Entry 5F9H (X-ray diffraction, 3.10 A resolution); this record covers chains G and K of the 12 polymer chains in the assembly.

[Chain G (and K)]
Name: Probable ATP-dependent RNA helicase DDX58
Organism: Homo sapiens
Notes: EC 3.6.4.13; chain K of this document is another copy of the same molecule, construct and numbering; everything in this record applies to it too
UniProt: O95786 (DDX58_HUMAN); residue numbers follow UniProt; this construct covers 232-925
Chain sequence (695 residues; numbered 231 to 925; the number before each row is that of its first residue):
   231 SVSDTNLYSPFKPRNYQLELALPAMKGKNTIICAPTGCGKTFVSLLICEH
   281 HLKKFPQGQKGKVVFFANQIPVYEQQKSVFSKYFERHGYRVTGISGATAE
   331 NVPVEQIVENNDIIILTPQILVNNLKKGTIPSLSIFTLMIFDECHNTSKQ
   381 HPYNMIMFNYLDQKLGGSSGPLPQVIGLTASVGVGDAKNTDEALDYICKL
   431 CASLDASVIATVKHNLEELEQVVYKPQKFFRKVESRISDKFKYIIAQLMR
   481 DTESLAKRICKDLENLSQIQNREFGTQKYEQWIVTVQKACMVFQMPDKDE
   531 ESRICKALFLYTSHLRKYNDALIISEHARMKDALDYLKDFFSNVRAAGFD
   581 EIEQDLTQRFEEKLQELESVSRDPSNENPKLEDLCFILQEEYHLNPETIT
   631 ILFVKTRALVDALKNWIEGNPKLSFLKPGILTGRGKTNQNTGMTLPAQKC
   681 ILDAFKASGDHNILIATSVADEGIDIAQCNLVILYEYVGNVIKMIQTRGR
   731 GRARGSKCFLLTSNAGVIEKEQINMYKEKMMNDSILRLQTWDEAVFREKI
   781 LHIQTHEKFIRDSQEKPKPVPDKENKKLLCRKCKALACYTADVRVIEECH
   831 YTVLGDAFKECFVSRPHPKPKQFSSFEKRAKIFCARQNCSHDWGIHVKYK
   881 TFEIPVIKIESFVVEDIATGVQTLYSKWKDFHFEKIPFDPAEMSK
Unresolved in the structure: 231-239, 492-501, 665-680, 794-797, 923-925 (chain K: 231-241, 468, 490-501, 578-579, 664-689, 795-797, 923-925)
Construct notes: expression tag (231)
UniProt features mapped onto this chain:
  - motif: Asp372 to His375 (DECH box)
  - binding site (ATP): Ala264 to Thr271
  - binding site (Zn(2+)): Cys810, Cys813, Cys864, Cys869
  - modified residue: Asn495 (Microbial infection: Deamidated asparagine), Asn549 (Microbial infection: Deamidated asparagine), Thr770 (Phosphothreonine), Ser854 (Phosphoserine), Ser855 (Phosphoserine), Lys858 (N6-acetyllysine), Lys909 (N6-acetyllysine)
  - cross-link: Lys812 (Glycyl lysine isopeptide (Lys-Gly) (interchain with G-Cter in ubiquitin))
  - natural variant: Cys268 (C268F: In SGMRT2), Glu373 (E373A: In SGMRT2)
  - mutagenesis: Lys270 (K270A: No IRF3 signaling activity. Loss of dsRNA-induced ATPase activity. No effect on ds-RNA binding. Changed RIG-I signaling pathway), Asp372 to His375 (Loss of dsRNA-induced ATPase activity. No effect on ds-RNA binding. Changed RIG-I signaling pathway), Thr409 to Ser411 (Loss of dsRNA-induced ATPase activity. No effect on ds-RNA binding. Changed RIG-I signaling pathway), Asn495 (N495Q: Complete loss of herpes simplex virus 1 UL37-mediated deamidation; when associated with Q-549), Asn549 (N549Q: Complete loss of herpes simplex virus 1 UL37-mediated deamidation; when associated with Q-495), Phe633 to Thr636 (Loss of dsRNA-induced ATPase activity. Changed RIG-I signaling pathway), Thr697 to Asp701 (No effect on dsRNA-induced ATPase activity. Changed RIG-I signaling pathway), Gln726 to Arg730 (Loss of dsRNA-induced ATPase activity. Changed RIG-I signaling pathway), Lys788 (K788R: Decreased polyubiquitination. Loss of function in RIG-I signaling pathway. Decreased ubiquitination and function in RIG-I signaling pathway without effect on RNA-binding ...), Lys849 (K849R: Decreased ubiquitination and function in RIG-I signaling pathway without effect on RNA-binding; when associated with R-788, R-851, R-888, R-907 and R-909), Lys851 (K851R: Decreased ubiquitination and function in RIG-I signaling pathway without effect on RNA-binding; when associated with R-788, R-849, R-888, R-907 and R-909), Lys888 (K888R: Decreased ubiquitination and function in RIG-I signaling pathway without effect on RNA-binding; when associated with R-788, R-849, R-851, R-907 and R-909), 2 further mutagenesis entries in UniProt
Metal / ion sites: Mg2+ near Thr636 (its only coordinating residue here); Zn2+: Cys810, Cys813, Cys864, Cys869
Residues lining bound ligands: GTP (guanosine-5'-triphosphate): His830, His847, Lys851, Phe853, Lys858, Lys861, Asp872, Gly874, Ile875, Val886, Ile887, Lys888
What the authors report for this chain:
  - binding site for GTP: His830, His847, Lys858, Lys861, Val886, Lys888
  - mutagenesis - H830A: increased binding to Cap-1 HP RNA
  - mutagenesis - H830A: increased binding to 2'-O-methylated 5'ppp HP RNA
  - mutagenesis - H830A: increased signaling in response to Cap-1 dsRNA
  - mutagenesis - H830A: increased signaling in response to 5'ppp 2'O-Me HP RNA
  - mutagenesis - H830A: increased signaling in response to in the absence of RNA stimulation
  - mutagenesis - H830A: unchanged expression
  - specificity-determining residues: His830
  - mutagenesis - H830A: unchanged signaling in response to 5'ppp
  - mutagenesis - H830A: increased signaling in response to Cap-0 dsRNA

[How chain G and chain K interact]
Contacting residue pairs (34; chain G residue first):
  Gln287(G) - Lys880(K)  hydrogen bond (side chain-backbone)
  Tyr303(G) - Glu315(K)  hydrogen bond
  Lys307(G) - Glu315(K)  salt bridge
  Ser308(G) - Ser308(K)
  Lys312(G) - Glu304(K)
  Glu315(G) - Tyr303(K)  hydrogen bond
  Glu315(G) - Lys307(K)  salt bridge
  Glu315(G) - Ser325(K)  hydrogen bond
  Glu315(G) - Ala327(K)
  Glu315(G) - Thr328(K)  hydrogen bond
  Gly318(G) - Thr328(K)
  Arg320(G) - Thr322(K)  hydrogen bond
  Arg320(G) - Gly323(K)  hydrogen bond (side chain-backbone)
  Arg320(G) - Thr328(K)
  Arg320(G) - Val332(K)
  Arg320(G) - Ile337(K)
  Thr322(G) - Arg320(K)  hydrogen bond
  Gly323(G) - Arg320(K)  hydrogen bond (backbone-side chain)
  Ile324(G) - Arg320(K)
  Ser325(G) - Glu315(K)  hydrogen bond
  Ala327(G) - Glu315(K)
  Ala327(G) - Arg316(K)
  Ala327(G) - Gly318(K)
  Thr328(G) - Glu315(K)  hydrogen bond
  Thr328(G) - Arg320(K)
  Val332(G) - Arg320(K)
  Pro333(G) - Asn340(K)
  Gln336(G) - Gln336(K)
  Gln336(G) - Asn340(K)  hydrogen bond
  Ile337(G) - Arg320(K)
  Asn340(G) - Pro333(K)
  Asn340(G) - Gln336(K)  hydrogen bond
  Lys880(G) - Gln287(K)  hydrogen bond (backbone-side chain)
  Thr881(G) - Gln287(K)
Also at the interface, not in a pair above, chain G (24 interface residues in all): Glu304, Arg316, Tyr319
Also at the interface, not in a pair above, chain K (25 interface residues in all): Gln305, Ser311, Tyr319, Ile324, Thr881

[In short]
24 residues of chain G face 25 of chain K across their interface, with 14 hydrogen bonds and 2 salt bridges.
Among the polar pairs are Lys307(G)-Glu315(K), Gln287(G)-Lys880(K) and Tyr303(G)-Glu315(K). The paper reports
a binding site for GTP at His830(G), His847(G) and Lys858(G) among others; H830A of chain G increases binding
to Cap-1 HP RNA.
Both chains are Probable ATP-dependent RNA helicase DDX58 (Homo sapiens). Entry 5F9H (Crystal structure of
RIG-I helicase-RD in complex with 24-mer 5' triphosphate hairpin RNA) was determined by X-ray diffraction
(same publication as 5F98 and 5F9F).
